PDB entry 6C06 | electron microscopy, 5.15 A resolution (low resolution: residue-level contacts below are approximate; hydrogen-bond / salt-bridge calls are withheld) | chains C and D of the 7 polymer chains in the assembly

== Chain C ==
Molecule: DNA-directed RNA polymerase subunit beta
From: Mycobacterium tuberculosis
Notes: EC 2.7.7.6
UniProtKB: V9Z879 (V9Z879_MYCTX); residues 7-1178 here correspond to UniProt positions 1-1172 (UniProt number = residue number - 6)
Chain sequence (1181 residues; each row starts with the number of its first residue):
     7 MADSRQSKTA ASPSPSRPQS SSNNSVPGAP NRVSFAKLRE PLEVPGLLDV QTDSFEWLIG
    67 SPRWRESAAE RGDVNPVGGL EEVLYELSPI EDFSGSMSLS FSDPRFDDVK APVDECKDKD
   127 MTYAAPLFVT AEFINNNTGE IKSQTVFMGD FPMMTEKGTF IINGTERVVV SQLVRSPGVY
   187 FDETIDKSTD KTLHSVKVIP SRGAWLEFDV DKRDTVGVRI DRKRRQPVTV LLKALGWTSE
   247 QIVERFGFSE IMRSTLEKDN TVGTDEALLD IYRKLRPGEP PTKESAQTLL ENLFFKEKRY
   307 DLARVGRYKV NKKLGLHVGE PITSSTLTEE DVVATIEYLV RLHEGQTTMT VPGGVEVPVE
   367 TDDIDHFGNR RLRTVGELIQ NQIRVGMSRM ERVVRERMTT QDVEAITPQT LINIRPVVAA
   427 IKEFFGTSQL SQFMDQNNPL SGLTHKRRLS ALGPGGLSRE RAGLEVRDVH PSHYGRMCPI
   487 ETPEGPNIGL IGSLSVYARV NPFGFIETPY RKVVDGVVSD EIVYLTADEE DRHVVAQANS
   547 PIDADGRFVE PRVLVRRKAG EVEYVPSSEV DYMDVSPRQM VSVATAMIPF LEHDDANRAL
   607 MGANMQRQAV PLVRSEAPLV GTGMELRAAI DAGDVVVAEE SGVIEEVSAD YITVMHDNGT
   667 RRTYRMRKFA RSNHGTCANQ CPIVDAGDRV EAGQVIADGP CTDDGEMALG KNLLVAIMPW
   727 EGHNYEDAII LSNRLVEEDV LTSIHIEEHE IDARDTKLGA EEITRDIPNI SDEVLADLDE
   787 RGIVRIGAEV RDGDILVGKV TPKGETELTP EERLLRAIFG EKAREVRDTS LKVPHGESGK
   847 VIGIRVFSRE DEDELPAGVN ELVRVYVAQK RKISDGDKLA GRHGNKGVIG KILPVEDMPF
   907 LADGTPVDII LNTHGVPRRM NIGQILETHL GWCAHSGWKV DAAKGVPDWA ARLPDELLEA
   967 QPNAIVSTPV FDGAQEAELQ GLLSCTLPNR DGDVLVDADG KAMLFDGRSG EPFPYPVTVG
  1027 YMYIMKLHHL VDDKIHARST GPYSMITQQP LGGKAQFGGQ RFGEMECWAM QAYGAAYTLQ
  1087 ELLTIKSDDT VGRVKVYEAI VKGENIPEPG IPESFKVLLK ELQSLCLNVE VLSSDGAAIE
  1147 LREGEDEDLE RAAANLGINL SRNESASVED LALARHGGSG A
Disordered / not traced: 7-29, 1141-1187
Construct notes: expression tag (1179-1187)
Ligand contacts: Fidaxomicin (FI8): M1051, I1052, T1053, Q1054, D1094, T1096, R1099, K1101, E1119, S1120

== Chain D ==
Molecule: DNA-directed RNA polymerase subunit beta'
From: Mycobacterium tuberculosis
Notes: EC 2.7.7.6
UniProtKB: A0A045J9E2 (A0A045J9E2_MYCTX); residue numbers follow UniProt; this construct covers 1-1316
Chain sequence (1324 residues; each row starts with the number of its first residue):
     1 MLDVNFFDEL RIGLATAEDI RQWSYGEVKK PETINYRTLK PEKDGLFCEK IFGPTRDWEC
    61 YCGKYKRVRF KGIICERCGV EVTRAKVRRE RMGHIELAAP VTHIWYFKGV PSRLGYLLDL
   121 APKDLEKIIY FAAYVITSVD EEMRHNELST LEAEMAVERK AVEDQRDGEL EARAQKLEAD
   181 LAELEAEGAK ADARRKVRDG GEREMRQIRD RAQRELDRLE DIWSTFTKLA PKQLIVDENL
   241 YRELVDRYGE YFTGAMGAES IQKLIENFDI DAEAESLRDV IRNGKGQKKL RALKRLKVVA
   301 AFQQSGNSPM GMVLDAVPVI PPELRPMVQL DGGRFATSDL NDLYRRVINR NNRLKRLIDL
   361 GAPEIIVNNE KRMLQESVDA LFDNGRRGRP VTGPGNRPLK SLSDLLKGKQ GRFRQNLLGK
   421 RVDYSGRSVI VVGPQLKLHQ CGLPKLMALE LFKPFVMKRL VDLNHAQNIK SAKRMVERQR
   481 PQVWDVLEEV IAEHPVLLNR APTLHRLGIQ AFEPMLVEGK AIQLHPLVCE AFNADFDGDQ
   541 MAVHLPLSAE AQAEARILML SSNNILSPAS GRPLAMPRLD MVTGLYYLTT EVPGDTGEYQ
   601 PASGDHPETG VYSSPAEAIM AADRGVLSVR AKIKVRLTQL RPPVEIEAEL FGHSGWQPGD
   661 AWMAETTLGR VMFNELLPLG YPFVNKQMHK KVQAAIINDL AERYPMIVVA QTVDKLKDAG
   721 FYWATRSGVT VSMADVLVPP RKKEILDHYE ERADKVEKQF QRGALNHDER NEALVEIWKE
   781 ATDEVGQALR EHYPDDNPII TIVDSGATGN FTQTRTLAGM KGLVTNPKGE FIPRPVKSSF
   841 REGLTVLEYF INTHGARKGL ADTALRTADS GYLTRRLVDV SQDVIVREHD CQTERGIVVE
   901 LAERAPDGTL IRDPYIETSA YARTLGTDAV DEAGNVIVER GQDLGDPEID ALLAAGITQV
   961 KVRSVLTCAT STGVCATCYG RSMATGKLVD IGEAVGIVAA QSIGEPGTQL TMRTFHQGGV
  1021 GEDITGGLPR VQELFEARVP RGKAPIADVT GRVRLEDGER FYKITIVPDD GGEEVVYDKI
  1081 SKRQRLRVFK HEDGSERVLS DGDHVEVGQQ LMEGSADPHE VLRVQGPREV QIHLVREVQE
  1141 VYRAQGVSIH DKHIEVIVRQ MLRRVTIIDS GSTEFLPGSL IDRAEFEAEN RRVVAEGGEP
  1201 AAGRPVLMGI TKASLATDSW LSAASFQETT RVLTDAAINC RSDKLNGLKE NVIIGKLIPA
  1261 GTGINRYRNI AVQPTEEARA AAYTIPSYED QYYSPDFGAA TGAAVPLDDY GYSDYRHHHH
  1321 HHHH
Disordered / not traced: 1-3, 1013-1023, 1091-1095, 1283-1324
Construct notes: expression tag (1317-1324)
Bound ions: Zn2+ site 1: C60, Y61, C62, C78; Mg2+: D535, D537, D539; Zn2+ site 2: C968, C975, C978
Ligand contacts: Fidaxomicin (FI8): R84, K86, R89, Q410, R412

== Interface between chain C and chain D ==
Pairs across the interface - 194 pairs, chain C then chain D:
  R473(C) - R857(D)
  D474(C) - R857(D)
  V475(C) - P827(D)
  V475(C) - H854(D)
  V475(C) - R857(D)
  N545(C) - T845(D)
  M586(C) - F850(D)
  L597(C) - Y849(D)
  E598(C) - S839(D)
  E598(C) - F840(D)
  E598(C) - R841(D)
  E598(C) - G843(D)
  E598(C) - L844(D)
  H599(C) - F840(D)
  H599(C) - R841(D)
  H599(C) - E842(D)
  H599(C) - G843(D)
  D600(C) - F840(D)
  D600(C) - Y849(D)
  D601(C) - Y849(D)
  A602(C) - Y849(D)
  A602(C) - N852(D)
  A605(C) - Y849(D)
  I723(C) - T730(D)
  I723(C) - V731(D)
  M724(C) - T725(D)
  P725(C) - D580(D)
  W726(C) - T725(D)
  E727(C) - T725(D)
  H729(C) - P434(D)
  Y731(C) - R578(D)
  Y731(C) - L579(D)
  Y731(C) - D580(D)
  Y731(C) - M581(D)
  E732(C) - C529(D)
  E732(C) - N533(D)
  E732(C) - A534(D)
  E732(C) - D535(D)
  E732(C) - F536(D)
  D733(C) - D535(D)
  D733(C) - F536(D)
  D733(C) - D537(D)
  R797(C) - E477(D)
  R797(C) - Q479(D)
  K884(C) - D537(D)
  K884(C) - G538(D)
  K892(C) - D537(D)
  V894(C) - F536(D)
  V894(C) - G538(D)
  N918(C) - D580(D)
  T919(C) - V729(D)
  T919(C) - V731(D)
  H920(C) - D580(D)
  R924(C) - Q813(D)
  M926(C) - F840(D)
  L932(C) - M733(D)
  H935(C) - M733(D)
  F977(C) - L844(D)
  F977(C) - T845(D)
  F977(C) - V846(D)
  E982(C) - R841(D)
  D1005(C) - M733(D)
  D1005(C) - A734(D)
  K1007(C) - V729(D)
  K1007(C) - T730(D)
  K1007(C) - V731(D)
  P1020(C) - S727(D)
  P1020(C) - G728(D)
  Y1021(C) - Y587(D)
  Y1021(C) - S727(D)
  P1022(C) - T730(D)
  T1024(C) - T730(D)
  T1024(C) - V731(D)
  V1037(C) - K520(D)
  V1037(C) - A521(D)
  D1038(C) - K520(D)
  K1040(C) - Q540(D)
  I1041(C) - K520(D)
  H1042(C) - S425(D)
  H1042(C) - R427(D)
  A1043(C) - S425(D)
  R1044(C) - D423(D)
  R1044(C) - Y424(D)
  R1044(C) - S425(D)
  R1044(C) - L451(D)
  S1045(C) - D423(D)
  S1045(C) - Y424(D)
  S1045(C) - E450(D)
  S1045(C) - L451(D)
  S1045(C) - K453(D)
  T1046(C) - D423(D)
  T1046(C) - Y424(D)
  Y1049(C) - D423(D)
  Q1055(C) - K420(D)
  Q1055(C) - R421(D)
  P1056(C) - R421(D)
  P1056(C) - V422(D)
  F1063(C) - R427(D)
  G1064(C) - R421(D)
  G1065(C) - R421(D)
  G1065(C) - V422(D)
  G1065(C) - S425(D)
  Q1066(C) - K420(D)
  Q1066(C) - R421(D)
  Q1066(C) - V422(D)
  Q1066(C) - S425(D)
  Q1066(C) - R427(D)
  R1067(C) - L418(D)
  R1067(C) - G419(D)
  R1067(C) - K420(D)
  R1067(C) - R421(D)
  F1068(C) - L418(D)
  F1068(C) - G419(D)
  F1068(C) - K420(D)
  F1068(C) - R421(D)
  G1069(C) - G419(D)
  E1070(C) - L417(D)
  E1070(C) - L418(D)
  M1071(C) - P502(D)
  M1071(C) - T503(D)
  E1072(C) - T503(D)
  W1074(C) - V878(D)
  A1075(C) - R506(D)
  Q1077(C) - I997(D)
  A1078(C) - R506(D)
  A1078(C) - I997(D)
  Y1079(C) - R506(D)
  Y1079(C) - L558(D)
  Y1079(C) - M559(D)
  Y1079(C) - N564(D)
  Y1079(C) - G1261(D)
  G1080(C) - G1261(D)
  G1080(C) - T1262(D)
  A1081(C) - E554(D)
  A1081(C) - T1262(D)
  A1082(C) - L1257(D)
  A1082(C) - T1262(D)
  Y1083(C) - E554(D)
  Y1083(C) - L1257(D)
  Y1083(C) - T1262(D)
  T1084(C) - E554(D)
  Q1086(C) - G1255(D)
  Q1086(C) - K1256(D)
  Q1086(C) - L1257(D)
  E1087(C) - L547(D)
  I1091(C) - L547(D)
  K1092(C) - R421(D)
  K1092(C) - V422(D)
  K1092(C) - D423(D)
  K1092(C) - Y424(D)
  K1092(C) - H544(D)
  K1092(C) - L545(D)
  S1093(C) - V422(D)
  I1106(C) - K458(D)
  V1107(C) - K458(D)
  K1108(C) - K458(D)
  G1109(C) - K458(D)
  P1118(C) - I1254(D)
  P1118(C) - G1255(D)
  P1118(C) - K1256(D)
  F1121(C) - I1254(D)
  K1126(C) - E90(D)
  K1126(C) - R91(D)
  K1126(C) - M92(D)
  E1127(C) - L406(D)
  Q1129(C) - M92(D)
  S1130(C) - P318(D)
  L1131(C) - L402(D)
  C1132(C) - G13(D)
  C1132(C) - L14(D)
  C1132(C) - A15(D)
  L1133(C) - G13(D)
  L1133(C) - L14(D)
  N1134(C) - G13(D)
  N1134(C) - L14(D)
  N1134(C) - A15(D)
  N1134(C) - W23(D)
  V1135(C) - L10(D)
  V1135(C) - R11(D)
  V1135(C) - I12(D)
  V1135(C) - G13(D)
  E1136(C) - L10(D)
  E1136(C) - R11(D)
  V1137(C) - F7(D)
  V1137(C) - D8(D)
  V1137(C) - E9(D)
  V1137(C) - L10(D)
  V1137(C) - R11(D)
  L1138(C) - F6(D)
  L1138(C) - F7(D)
  L1138(C) - D8(D)
  S1139(C) - F6(D)
  S1139(C) - F7(D)
  S1139(C) - D8(D)
Other interface residues (no listed pair), chain C (110 interface residues in all): P485, I486, N603, G728, A734, K763, S880, G882, P923, I931, G1006, V1023, M1051, G1058
Other interface residues (no listed pair), chain D (110 interface residues in all): R89, P321, V328, G332, G426, V431, G519, E530, S548, A551, F721, A724, R726, S732, L817, T853, A856, Q1001, S1242, G1263

== In short ==
The chain C/chain D interface involves 110 residues from each chain. Fidaxomicin is bound between chain C and
chain D. The Zn2+ site 1 is built by C60(D), Y61(D), C62(D) and C78(D). D535(D), D537(D) and D539(D)
coordinate Mg2+.
Chain C is DNA-directed RNA polymerase subunit beta and chain D is DNA-directed RNA polymerase subunit beta',
both from Mycobacterium tuberculosis; the structure, Mycobacterium tuberculosis RNAP Holo/RbpA/Fidaxomicin,
was determined by electron microscopy together with 6BZO, 6C04 and 6C05 from the same study.
